Entry 8EJE (electron microscopy, 3.69 A resolution); this record covers chains A and B of the 6 polymer chains in the assembly.

# Chain A (and B)
Name: Glycoprotein GP1
Organism: Lassa mammarenavirus
Notes: chain B of this document is another copy of the same molecule, construct and numbering; everything in this record applies to it too
Reference sequence: E9K9S8 (E9K9S8_LASV); residues 1-254 here = UniProt positions 1-254
Sequence (254 residues; row label = number of the first residue in the row):
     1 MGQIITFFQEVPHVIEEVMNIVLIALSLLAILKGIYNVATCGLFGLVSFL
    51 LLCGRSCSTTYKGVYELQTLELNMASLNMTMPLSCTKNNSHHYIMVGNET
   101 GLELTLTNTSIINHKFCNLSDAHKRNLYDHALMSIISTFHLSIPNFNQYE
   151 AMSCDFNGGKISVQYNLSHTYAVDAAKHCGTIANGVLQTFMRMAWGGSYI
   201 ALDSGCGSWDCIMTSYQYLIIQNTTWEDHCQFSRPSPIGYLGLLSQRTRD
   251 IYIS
Disordered / not traced: 1-59
Cystine bridges: Cys-85/Cys-230, Cys-117/Cys-154, Cys-179/Cys-211
Glycans and other covalent adducts: glycan linked to Asn-78; N-acetylglucosamine (NAG) linked to Asn-88, Asn-98, Asn-108, Asn-118, Asn-166, Asn-223
Differences from the reference sequence: engineered mutation Cys-206 (Lys in E9K9S8)
From the paper describing this entry:
  - post-translational modification sites: Asn-98, Asn-118, Asn-166, Asn-223
  - conformationally variable residues (loop rearrangement): Asn-166 to Thr-181

# Chain A / chain B interface
Residue-residue contacts (15; chain A residue first):
  Lys-177(A) / Asn-126(B)  hydrogen bond (side chain-backbone)
  Cys-179(A) / His-130(B)
  Thr-248(A) / Arg-247(B)  hydrogen bond (backbone-side chain)
  Arg-249(A) / Ser-134(B)  hydrogen bond (side chain-backbone)
  Arg-249(A) / Ser-137(B)  hydrogen bond
  Arg-249(A) / Thr-138(B)  hydrogen bond
  Arg-249(A) / Arg-247(B)
  Ile-251(A) / Ser-134(B)
  Ile-251(A) / Ser-137(B)
  Ile-251(A) / Leu-141(B)  hydrophobic
  Tyr-252(A) / His-130(B)
  Tyr-252(A) / Ser-134(B)
  Tyr-252(A) / Ser-137(B)  hydrogen bond (backbone-side chain)
  Ile-253(A) / His-123(B)  hydrogen bond (backbone-side chain)
  Ser-254(A) / Leu-141(B)
Interface residues without a listed pair, chain A (9 interface residues in all): Arg-247
Interface residues without a listed pair, chain B (12 interface residues in all): Tyr-128, Met-133, Tyr-240, Leu-244

# Overview
9 residues of chain A and 12 residues of chain B are in contact, with 7 hydrogen bonds. Polar pairs include
Lys-177(A)/Asn-126(B), Thr-248(A)/Arg-247(B) and Arg-249(A)/Ser-134(B). Covalently linked N-acetylglucosamine:
at Asn-88(A), Asn-98(A), Asn-108(A), Asn-118(A), Asn-166(A) and Asn-223(A). From the paper: modification sites
Asn-98(A), Asn-118(A) and Asn-166(A) among others; conformational variability at Asn-166(A).
Both chains are Glycoprotein GP1 (Lassa mammarenavirus). Entry 8EJE (Structure of lineage II Lassa virus
glycoprotein complex (strain NIG08-A41)) was determined by electron microscopy together with 8EJD, 8EJF, 8EJG
and 8EJI from the same study.
